Entry 1ORP (X-ray diffraction, 2.20 A resolution); this record covers chains B and A of the 3 polymer chains in the assembly.

[Chain B]
Molecule: 11-nt DNA strand
Sequence (11 nucleotides; row label = number of the first residue in the row):
     1 AAGACATGGA C

[Chain A]
Molecule: Endonuclease III
Source organism: Geobacillus stearothermophilus
Amino-acid sequence (226 residues; row label = number of the first residue in the row; numbers below 1 keep their minus sign (Gly-2 is residue -2)):
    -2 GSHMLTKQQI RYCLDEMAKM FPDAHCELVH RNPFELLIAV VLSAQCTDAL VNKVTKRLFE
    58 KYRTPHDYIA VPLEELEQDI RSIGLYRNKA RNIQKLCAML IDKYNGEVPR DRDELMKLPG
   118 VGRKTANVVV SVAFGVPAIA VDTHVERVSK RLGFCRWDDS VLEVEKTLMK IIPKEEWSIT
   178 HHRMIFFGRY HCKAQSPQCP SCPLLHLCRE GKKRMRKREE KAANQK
Not modelled in the structure: -2 to 0, 214-223
Ion coordination: Na+: Met113, Leu115, Val118 (shared with 1 residue of chain C); 4Fe-4S cluster Fe: Cys189, Cys196, Cys199, Cys205
Small-molecule neighbours: 4Fe-4S cluster (SF4): Arg148, Leu149, Phe184, His188, Cys189, Pro194, Gln195, Cys196, Cys199, Leu201, Leu202, Cys205, Glu207, Gly208
From the paper describing this entry:
  - catalytic residues: Lys121
  - binding site for the 11-nt DNA strand: Lys121
  - conformationally variable residues (loop rearrangement): Ile80
  - binding site for the 11-nt DNA strand (chain B): Leu82
  - catalytic residues: Asp45 (proposed by the authors, not directly observed)

[How chain B and chain A interact]
Residue-residue contacts (14):
  DC5(B) with Leu82(A), sugar contact; Asn85(A), hydrogen bond to the phosphate
  DA6(B) with Gln42(A), base contact; Gly81(A), base contact; Leu82(A), hydrogen bond to the sugar; Tyr83(A), phosphate contact; Arg84(A), salt bridge to the phosphate; Asn85(A), hydrogen bond to the phosphate
  DT7(B) with Arg78(A), sugar contact; Ser79(A), phosphate contact; Ile80(A), sugar contact; Gly81(A), sugar contact
  DG8(B) with Leu47(A), sugar contact; Ser79(A), sugar contact

[In short]
4 residues of chain B and 10 residues of chain A are in contact, with 3 hydrogen bonds and 1 salt bridge.
Polar contacts include DA6(B)-Leu82(A), DC5(B)-Asn85(A) and DA6(B)-Asn85(A). Chain A binds 4Fe-4S cluster. The
paper reports catalytic residues Lys121(A) and Asp45(A); a binding site for the 11-nt DNA strand at Lys121(A).
Here chain B is an 11-nt DNA strand and chain A is Endonuclease III (Geobacillus stearothermophilus). Entry
1ORP (Structure of a Trapped Endonuclease III-DNA Covalent Intermediate: Estranged-Adenine Complex) was
determined by X-ray diffraction together with 1ORN and 1P59 from the same study.
